Entry 6IGM (electron microscopy, 4.00 A resolution); this record covers chains A and B of the 9 polymer chains in the assembly.

== Chain A ==
Molecule: RuvB-like 1
Organism: Homo sapiens
Notes: EC 3.6.4.12
UniProtKB: Q9Y265 (RUVB1_HUMAN); numbering as in UniProt (aligned over 1-456)
Sequence (456 residues; each row starts with the number of its first residue):
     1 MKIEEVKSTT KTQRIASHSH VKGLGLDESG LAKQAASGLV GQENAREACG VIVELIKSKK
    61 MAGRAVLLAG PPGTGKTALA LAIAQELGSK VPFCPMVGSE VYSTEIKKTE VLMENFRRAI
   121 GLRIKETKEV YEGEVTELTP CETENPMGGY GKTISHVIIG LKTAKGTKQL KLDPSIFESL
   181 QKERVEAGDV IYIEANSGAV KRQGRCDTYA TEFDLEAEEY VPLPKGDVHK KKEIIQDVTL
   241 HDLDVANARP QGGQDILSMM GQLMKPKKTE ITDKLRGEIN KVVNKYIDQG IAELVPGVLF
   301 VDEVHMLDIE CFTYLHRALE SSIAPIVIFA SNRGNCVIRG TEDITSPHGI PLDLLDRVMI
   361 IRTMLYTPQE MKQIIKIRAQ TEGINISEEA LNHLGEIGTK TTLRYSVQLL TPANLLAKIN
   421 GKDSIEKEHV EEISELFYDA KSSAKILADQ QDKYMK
Not modelled in the structure: 1-12, 143-153, 251-268, 447-456
Swiss-Prot annotation at these positions:
  - binding site (ATP): G70 to T77
  - modified residue: K453 (N6-acetyllysine)
  - cross-link (Glycyl lysine isopeptide (Lys-Gly)): K2 (interchain with G-Cter in SUMO2), K225 (interchain with G-Cter in SUMO1), K445 (interchain with G-Cter in SUMO2)
  - mutagenesis: K76 (K76M: No effect on interaction with NOPCHAP1), D302 (D302N: Abolishes ATPase activity; inhibition of MYC- and CTNNB1-mediated transformation), E303 (E303Q: Reduces ATPase activity. Decreases interaction with NOPCHAP1. No effect on formation of RUVBL1-RUVBL2 heteromeric complex)

== Chain B ==
Molecule: RuvB-like 2
Organism: Homo sapiens
Notes: EC 3.6.4.12
UniProtKB: Q9Y230 (RUVB2_HUMAN); residue numbers follow UniProt; this construct covers 1-463
Sequence (463 residues; row label = number of the first residue in the row):
     1 MATVTATTKV PEIRDVTRIE RIGAHSHIRG LGLDDALEPR QASQGMVGQL AARRAAGVVL
    61 EMIREGKIAG RAVLIAGQPG TGKTAIAMGM AQALGPDTPF TAIAGSEIFS LEMSKTEALT
   121 QAFRRSIGVR IKEETEIIEG EVVEIQIDRP ATGTGSKVGK LTLKTTEMET IYDLGTKMIE
   181 SLTKDKVQAG DVITIDKATG KISKLGRSFT RARDYDAMGS QTKFVQCPDG ELQKRKEVVH
   241 TVSLHEIDVI NSRTQGFLAL FSGDTGEIKS EVREQINAKV AEWREEGKAE IIPGVLFIDE
   301 VHMLDIESFS FLNRALESDM APVLIMATNR GITRIRGTSY QSPHGIPIDL LDRLLIVSTT
   361 PYSEKDTKQI LRIRCEEEDV EMSEDAYTVL TRIGLETSLR YAIQLITAAS LVCRKRKGTE
   421 VQVDDIKRVY SLFLDESRST QYMKEYQDAF LFNELKGETM DTS
Not modelled in the structure: 1-15, 151-156, 184-190, 203-225, 450-463
Swiss-Prot annotation at these positions:
  - binding site (ATP): G77 to T84
  - modified residue: A2 (N-acetylalanine), S437 (Phosphoserine)
  - cross-link (Glycyl lysine isopeptide (Lys-Gly)): K9 (interchain with G-Cter in SUMO2), K444 (interchain with G-Cter in SUMO2), K456 (interchain with G-Cter in SUMO2)
  - mutagenesis: K83 (K83M: No effect on interaction with NOPCHAP1), D299 (D299N: Abolishes ATPase activity), E300 (E300Q: Reduces ATPase activity. Decreases interaction with NOPCHAP1. No effect on formation of RUVBL1-RUVBL2 heteromeric complex)

== Chain A / chain B interface ==
Residue-residue contacts (80):
  R14(A) - G66(B)
  R14(A) - K67(B)
  R14(A) - E290(B)  salt bridge
  R14(A) - I291(B)  hydrogen bond (side chain-backbone)
  R14(A) - P293(B)
  I15(A) - K67(B)
  I15(A) - I68(B)
  I15(A) - A69(B)
  A16(A) - D319(B)
  S17(A) - A69(B)
  H18(A) - E317(B)
  P72(A) - D349(B)
  T77(A) - R314(B)  hydrogen bond
  T77(A) - E317(B)
  V97(A) - S310(B)
  V97(A) - F311(B)  hydrophobic
  S99(A) - T116(B)  hydrogen bond (backbone-side chain)
  S99(A) - E307(B)  hydrogen bond (side chain-backbone)
  S99(A) - S310(B)
  S99(A) - F311(B)
  E100(A) - R273(B)  salt bridge
  Y102(A) - S114(B)  hydrogen bond (backbone-side chain)
  Y102(A) - E307(B)
  T104(A) - E112(B)  hydrogen bond (side chain-backbone)
  T104(A) - M113(B)
  T104(A) - S114(B)
  E105(A) - E112(B)
  E114(A) - K269(B)  salt bridge
  R118(A) - K269(B)
  R118(A) - R273(B)
  E186(A) - K177(B)  salt bridge
  Q203(A) - K177(B)
  F213(A) - L174(B)
  D214(A) - L161(B)
  D214(A) - Y172(B)
  D214(A) - D173(B)
  D214(A) - L174(B)
  L215(A) - I138(B)  hydrophobic
  L215(A) - G175(B)
  L215(A) - M178(B)
  L215(A) - D196(B)
  E216(A) - T176(B)  hydrogen bond
  A217(A) - M178(B)  hydrophobic
  A217(A) - A198(B)
  H241(A) - K269(B)  hydrogen bond
  H241(A) - S270(B)
  D302(A) - R314(B)  salt bridge
  E303(A) - S310(B)
  E303(A) - N313(B)
  M306(A) - I306(B)
  M306(A) - S310(B)
  N332(A) - D349(B)  hydrogen bond
  R333(A) - D349(B)  salt bridge
  V337(A) - Y340(B)
  R339(A) - I306(B)
  R339(A) - E307(B)  salt bridge
  E382(A) - K67(B)  salt bridge
  R404(A) - D352(B)
  R404(A) - R353(B)
  Q408(A) - R71(B)  hydrogen bond (backbone-side chain)
  Q408(A) - L355(B)
  L409(A) - L355(B)  hydrophobic
  T411(A) - I68(B)
  L415(A) - V58(B)
  L415(A) - E61(B)
  L415(A) - M62(B)  hydrophobic
  L415(A) - E65(B)
  L416(A) - R54(B)
  L416(A) - V58(B)  hydrophobic
  K418(A) - E65(B)  salt bridge
  I419(A) - L37(B)  hydrophobic
  E432(A) - R54(B)  salt bridge
  L436(A) - R54(B)
  F437(A) - A55(B)  hydrophobic
  F437(A) - L355(B)  hydrophobic
  F437(A) - V357(B)  hydrophobic
  Y438(A) - I356(B)  hydrogen bond (backbone-backbone)
  A440(A) - L351(B)  hydrophobic
  A440(A) - I356(B)  hydrophobic
  S443(A) - I356(B)
Also at the interface, not in a pair above, chain A (52 interface residues in all): S103, N115, R184, E218, C336, P412, D439
Also at the interface, not in a pair above, chain B (62 interface residues in all): D35, A51, G70, L111, I195, K197, T199, I292, S308, L316, S318, G337, H344

== Overview ==
The interface between chain A and chain B involves 52 residues on one side and 62 on the other; the contacts
include 11 hydrogen bonds and 10 salt bridges. Polar contacts include R14(A)-E290(B), E100(A)-R273(B) and
E114(A)-K269(B).
Here chain A is RuvB-like 1 and chain B is RuvB-like 2, both from Homo sapiens. Entry 6IGM (Cryo-EM Structure
of Human SRCAP Complex) was determined by electron microscopy.
